9M10 - chains A and C; structure by X-ray diffraction, 2.02 A resolution.

[Chain A]
Molecule: Vitamin D3 receptor
Organism: Rattus norvegicus
UniProtKB: P13053 (VDR_RAT); residue numbers follow UniProt; this construct covers 116-159, 207-423
Sequence (271 residues; each row starts with the number of its first residue; note: 47 numbers in that range are skipped by the numbering (no residue carries them; nothing is unmodelled there)):
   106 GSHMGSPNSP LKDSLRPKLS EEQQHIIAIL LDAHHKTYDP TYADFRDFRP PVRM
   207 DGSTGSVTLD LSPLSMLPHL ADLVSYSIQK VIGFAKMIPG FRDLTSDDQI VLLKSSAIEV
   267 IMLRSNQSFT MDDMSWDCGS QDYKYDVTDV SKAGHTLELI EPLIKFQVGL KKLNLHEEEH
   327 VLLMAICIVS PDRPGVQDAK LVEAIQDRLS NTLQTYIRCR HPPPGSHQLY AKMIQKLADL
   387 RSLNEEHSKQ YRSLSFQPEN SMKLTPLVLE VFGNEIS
Not modelled in the structure: 106-122, 207-217, 421-423
Sequence notes: expression tag (106-115)
Residues lining bound ligands: A1L7X ((4S)-5-[4-[[4-(2-ethyl-2-oxidanyl-butoxy)-3-(trifluoromethyl)phenyl]-dimethyl-silyl]-2-(trifluoromethyl)phenoxy]-4-oxidanyl-pentanoic acid): Thr-142, Tyr-143, Tyr-147, Phe-150, Leu-223, Leu-226, Ala-227, Leu-229, Val-230, Tyr-232, Ser-233, Lys-236, Ile-264, Ile-267, Met-268, Arg-270, Ser-271, Ser-274, Trp-282, Cys-284, Tyr-291, Val-296, Ala-299, His-301, Leu-309, His-393, Tyr-397, Leu-400, Leu-410, Phe-418
Swiss-Prot annotation at these positions:
  - region: Lys-242 to Lys-260 (Interaction with coactivator LXXLL motif)
  - motif: Pro-412 to Asn-420 (9aaTAD)
  - binding site (calcitriol): Tyr-143, Ser-233, Arg-270, Ser-274, His-301, His-393

[Chain C]
Molecule: Mediator of RNA polymerase II transcription subunit 1
UniProtKB: Q15648 (MED1_HUMAN); residues 625-637 here correspond to UniProt positions 640-652 (UniProt number = residue number + 15)
Sequence (13 residues; row label = number of the first residue in the row):
   625 KNHPMLMNLL KDN
Not modelled in the structure: 636-637
Swiss-Prot annotation at these positions:
  - motif: Leu-630 to Leu-634 (LXXLL motif 2)

[Chain A / chain C interface]
Pairs across the interface (20):
  Ile-238(A) / Leu-630(C)  hydrophobic
  Ile-238(A) / Leu-633(C)  hydrophobic
  Ile-238(A) / Leu-634(C)  hydrophobic
  Lys-242(A) / Leu-633(C)  hydrogen bond (side chain-backbone)
  Lys-242(A) / Leu-634(C)
  Lys-242(A) / Lys-635(C)
  Gln-255(A) / Leu-634(C)
  Ile-256(A) / His-627(C)
  Ile-256(A) / Leu-630(C)  hydrophobic
  Ile-256(A) / Met-631(C)  hydrophobic
  Leu-259(A) / Leu-630(C)  hydrophobic
  Leu-259(A) / Leu-634(C)  hydrophobic
  Lys-260(A) / His-627(C)
  Lys-260(A) / Leu-630(C)
  Pro-412(A) / Met-629(C)
  Leu-413(A) / Met-629(C)
  Glu-416(A) / His-627(C)
  Glu-416(A) / Pro-628(C)
  Glu-416(A) / Met-629(C)  hydrogen bond (side chain-backbone)
  Glu-416(A) / Leu-630(C)  hydrogen bond (side chain-backbone)
Interface residues without a listed pair, chain A (11 interface residues in all): Phe-247, Val-417
Interface residues without a listed pair, chain C (9 interface residues in all): Asn-626

[Overview]
11 residues of chain A and 9 residues of chain C are in contact, with 3 hydrogen bonds. Polar pairs include
Lys-242(A)/Leu-633(C), Glu-416(A)/Met-629(C) and Glu-416(A)/Leu-630(C). Ligands of chain A: compound A1L7X.
UniProt lists 6 calcitriol-binding residues on chain A.
Chain A is Vitamin D3 receptor (Rattus norvegicus) and chain C is Mediator of RNA polymerase II transcription
subunit 1; the structure, Vitamin D receptor complex with a dimethylbis((3-trifluoromethyl)phenyl)silane
derivative, was determined by X-ray diffraction, deposited together with 9M11, 9M12, 9M13, 9M14, 9M15, 9M16
and 7 further entries.
